7D3M - chains 2 and 3 of the 6 polymer chains in the assembly; structure by electron microscopy, 3.94 A resolution.

[Chain 2]
Molecule: O/tibet/99 VP2
Source organism: Foot-and-mouth disease virus
Chain sequence (218 residues; each row starts with the number of its first residue):
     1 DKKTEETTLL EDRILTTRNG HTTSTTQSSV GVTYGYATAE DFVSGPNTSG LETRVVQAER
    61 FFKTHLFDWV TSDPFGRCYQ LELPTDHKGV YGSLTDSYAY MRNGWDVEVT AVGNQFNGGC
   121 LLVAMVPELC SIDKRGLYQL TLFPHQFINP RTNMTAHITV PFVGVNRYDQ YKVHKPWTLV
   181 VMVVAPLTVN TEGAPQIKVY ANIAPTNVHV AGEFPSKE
Disordered / not traced: 1-12

[Chain 3]
Molecule: O/tibet/99 VP3
Source organism: Foot-and-mouth disease virus
Chain sequence (220 residues; numbered 1 to 220; the number before each row is that of its first residue):
     1 GIFPVACSDG YGGLVTTDPK TADPAYGKVF NPPRNMLPGR FTNFLDVAEA CPTFLHFEGD
    61 VPYVTTKTDS DRVLAQFDLS LAAKHMSNTF LAGLAQYYTQ YSGTINLHFM FTGPTDAKAR
   121 YMIAYAPPGM EPPKTPEAAA HCIHAEWDTG LNSKFTFSIP YLSAADYAYT ASDAAETTNV
   181 QGWVCLFQIT HGKADGDALV VLASAGKDFE LRLPVDARTQ
Disordered / not traced: 220
From the paper describing this entry:
  - mutagenesis - D173A: decreased growth

[Interface between chain 2 and chain 3]
Pairs across the interface (39):
  Pro-46(2) with Tyr-161(3); Asp-166(3)
  Asn-47(2) with Tyr-161(3); Leu-162(3); Ser-163(3), hydrogen bond (side chain-backbone); Ala-164(3), hydrogen bond (side chain-backbone); Asp-166(3)
  Thr-48(2) with Leu-162(3)
  Ser-49(2) with Tyr-161(3)
  Ala-99(2) with Pro-127(3), hydrophobic; Pro-128(3)
  Tyr-100(2) with Pro-128(3); Leu-162(3); Ser-163(3); Ala-164(3)
  Asn-166(2) with Ala-164(3); Ala-165(3)
  Arg-167(2) with Asp-166(3)
  Tyr-168(2) with Ala-164(3)
  Gln-170(2) with Ala-164(3)
  Ala-211(2) with Leu-162(3)
  Gly-212(2) with Leu-162(3)
  Glu-213(2) with Pro-127(3); His-141(3); Cys-142(3), hydrogen bond (backbone-side chain); Ile-143(3)
  Phe-214(2) with Pro-128(3); Gly-129(3); Met-130(3), hydrophobic; His-141(3); Cys-142(3), hydrogen bond (backbone-side chain)
  Pro-215(2) with Ala-138(3); His-141(3); Cys-142(3)
  Ser-216(2) with Glu-137(3); Ala-138(3), hydrogen bond (backbone-backbone); His-141(3), hydrogen bond
  Lys-217(2) with Met-130(3)
  Glu-218(2) with Ala-138(3)
Interface residues without a listed pair, chain 2 (20 interface residues in all): Leu-51, Asp-96
Interface residues without a listed pair, chain 3 (21 interface residues in all): Ala-126, Glu-131, Pro-133, Ala-139, Pro-160, Val-180

[Overview]
Chain 2 and chain 3 form an interface of 20 and 21 residues respectively; the contacts include 6 hydrogen
bonds. Polar contacts include Asn-47(2)/Ser-163(3), Asn-47(2)/Ala-164(3) and Glu-213(2)/Cys-142(3). From the
paper: D173A of chain 3 reduces growth.
Here chain 2 is O/tibet/99 VP2 and chain 3 is O/tibet/99 VP3, both from Foot-and-mouth disease virus. Entry
7D3M (Foot and mouth disease virus O/tibet/99-bound the single chain fragmen antibody R50) was determined by
electron microscopy together with 7D3K, 7D3L and 7D3R from the same study.
